Entry 3HK2 (X-ray diffraction, 2.80 A resolution); this record covers chains A and C of the 3 polymer chains in the assembly.

[Chain A]
Molecule: Argonaute
Source organism: Thermus thermophilus
Reference sequence: Q746M7 (Q746M7_THET2); numbering as in UniProt (aligned over 1-685)
Sequence (685 residues; numbered 1 to 685; the number before each row is that of its first residue):
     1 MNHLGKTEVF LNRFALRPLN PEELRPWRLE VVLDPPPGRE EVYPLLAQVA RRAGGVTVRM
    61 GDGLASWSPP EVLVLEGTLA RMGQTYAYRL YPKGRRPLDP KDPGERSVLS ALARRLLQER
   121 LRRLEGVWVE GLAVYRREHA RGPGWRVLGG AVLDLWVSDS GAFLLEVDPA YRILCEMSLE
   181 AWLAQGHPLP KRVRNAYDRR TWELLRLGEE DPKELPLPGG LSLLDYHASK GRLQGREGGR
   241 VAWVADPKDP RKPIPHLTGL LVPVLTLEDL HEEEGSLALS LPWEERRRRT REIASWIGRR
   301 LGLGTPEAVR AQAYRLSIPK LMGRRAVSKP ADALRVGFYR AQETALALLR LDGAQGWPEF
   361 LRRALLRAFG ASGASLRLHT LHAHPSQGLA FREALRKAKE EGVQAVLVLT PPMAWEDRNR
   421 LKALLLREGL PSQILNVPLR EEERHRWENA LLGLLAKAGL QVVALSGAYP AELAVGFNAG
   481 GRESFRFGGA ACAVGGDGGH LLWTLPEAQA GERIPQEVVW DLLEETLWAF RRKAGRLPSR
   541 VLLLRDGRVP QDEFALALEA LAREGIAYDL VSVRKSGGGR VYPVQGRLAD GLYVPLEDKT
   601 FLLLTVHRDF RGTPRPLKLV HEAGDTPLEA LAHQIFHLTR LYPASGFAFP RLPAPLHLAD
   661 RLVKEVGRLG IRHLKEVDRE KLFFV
Disordered / not traced: 1-3, 219-221, 269-280, 608-610
Sequence notes: engineered mutation Asn-478 (Asp in Q746M7)
Small-molecule neighbours:
  - Mg2+ (MG), molecule 1: Gln-433, Lys-457, Val-685
  - Mg2+ (MG), molecule 2: Asn-478, Ala-479, Glu-512, Asp-546
Swiss-Prot annotation at these positions:
  - active site: Glu-512, Asp-546, Asp-660
  - binding site (Mn(2+)): Asp-546, Asp-660, Val-685
  - mutagenesis: Arg-172 (R172A: Reduced cleavage of target RNA; further decreased when associated with A-548), Tyr-197 (Y197A: No change in cleavage of target RNA; when associated with 226-AHASKGA-232), Tyr-226 to Arg-232 (No change in cleavage of target RNA), Arg-232 (R232A: No change in cleavage of target RNA), Arg-418 to Lys-422 (No cleavage of target RNA), Lys-422 (K422A: No cleavage of target RNA), Lys-457 (K457A: No cleavage of target RNA; when associated with 418-ANRLA-422), Glu-512 (E512A: No cleavage of tDNA), Asp-546 (D546A: No cleavage of target RNA. No cleavage of tDNA, no DNA associates with TtAgo in E.coli; when associated with A-478 ...), Arg-548 (R548A: Poor cleavage of target RNA), Asp-660 (D660A: Poor cleavage of target RNA. No cleavage of tDNA)
What the authors report for this chain:
  - mutagenesis - D478N: abolished catalytic activity
  - binding site for the 21-nt DNA strand (chain C): Tyr-43
  - binding site for the 19-nt RNA strand: Pro-44

[Chain C]
Molecule: 21-nt DNA strand
Sequence (21 nucleotides; row label = number of the first residue in the row):
     1 TGAGGTAGTA GGTTGTATAG T
Disordered / not traced: 18-21
Small-molecule neighbours: Mg2+ (MG): DT1, DG2, DA3

[How chain A and chain C interact]
Residue-residue contacts (63):
  Tyr-43(A) / DT16(C)  stacking on the base
  Tyr-43(A) / DA17(C)  hydrogen bond to the phosphate
  Arg-59(A) / DT16(C)  base contact
  Ala-170(A) / DG8(C)  phosphate contact
  Tyr-171(A) / DG8(C)  hydrogen bond to the phosphate
  Tyr-171(A) / DT9(C)  phosphate contact
  Arg-172(A) / DT9(C)  salt bridge to the phosphate
  Ile-173(A) / DG8(C)  phosphate contact
  Ile-173(A) / DT9(C)  hydrogen bond to the phosphate
  Thr-201(A) / DG11(C)  hydrogen bond to the phosphate
  Leu-265(A) / DT9(C)  sugar contact
  Thr-266(A) / DT9(C)  sugar contact
  Leu-281(A) / DA7(C)  phosphate contact
  Arg-286(A) / DA7(C)  salt bridge to the phosphate
  Pro-412(A) / DT1(C)  base contact
  Met-413(A) / DT1(C)  hydrogen bond to the base
  Ala-414(A) / DT1(C)  base contact
  Trp-415(A) / DT1(C)  base contact
  Arg-418(A) / DT1(C)  salt bridge to the phosphate
  Lys-422(A) / DT1(C)  salt bridge to the phosphate
  Ser-432(A) / DT1(C)  phosphate contact
  Gln-433(A) / DT1(C)  hydrogen bond to the phosphate
  Gln-433(A) / DG2(C)  sugar contact
  Ile-434(A) / DT1(C)  hydrogen bond to the phosphate
  Ile-434(A) / DG2(C)  sugar contact
  Leu-435(A) / DG2(C)  phosphate contact
  Asn-436(A) / DT1(C)  base contact
  Asn-436(A) / DG2(C)  hydrogen bond to the phosphate
  His-445(A) / DG2(C)  base contact
  Arg-446(A) / DG2(C)  salt bridge to the phosphate
  Asn-449(A) / DG2(C)  hydrogen bond to the base
  Asn-449(A) / DA3(C)  hydrogen bond to the sugar
  Lys-457(A) / DT1(C)  salt bridge to the phosphate
  Arg-486(A) / DT13(C)  sugar contact
  Gly-511(A) / DT14(C)  phosphate contact
  Glu-512(A) / DT13(C)  hydrogen bond to the phosphate
  Glu-512(A) / DT14(C)  hydrogen bond to the phosphate
  Arg-513(A) / DT14(C)  hydrogen bond to the phosphate
  Arg-513(A) / DG15(C)  salt bridge to the phosphate
  Arg-548(A) / DT14(C)  hydrogen bond to the phosphate
  Arg-548(A) / DG15(C)  salt bridge to the phosphate
  Pro-550(A) / DG15(C)  phosphate contact
  Gln-551(A) / DG15(C)  hydrogen bond to the phosphate
  Arg-580(A) / DA7(C)  salt bridge to the phosphate
  Arg-611(A) / DG5(C)  base contact
  Arg-611(A) / DT6(C)  sugar contact
  Thr-613(A) / DT6(C)  sugar contact
  Thr-613(A) / DA7(C)  hydrogen bond to the phosphate
  Arg-615(A) / DT6(C)  salt bridge to the phosphate
  Tyr-642(A) / DG4(C)  phosphate contact
  Ala-644(A) / DA3(C)  sugar contact
  Ser-645(A) / DA3(C)  phosphate contact
  Ser-645(A) / DG4(C)  hydrogen bond to the sugar
  Ala-648(A) / DG4(C)  sugar contact
  Phe-649(A) / DG4(C)  phosphate contact
  Pro-650(A) / DG4(C)  phosphate contact
  Pro-650(A) / DG5(C)  phosphate contact
  Arg-651(A) / DG5(C)  hydrogen bond to the phosphate
  Arg-651(A) / DT6(C)  salt bridge to the phosphate
  His-657(A) / DG4(C)  salt bridge to the phosphate
  Arg-661(A) / DG4(C)  salt bridge to the phosphate
  Val-685(A) / DT1(C)  phosphate contact
  Val-685(A) / DA3(C)  phosphate contact
Interface residues without a listed pair, chain A (54 interface residues in all): Arg-199, Pro-411, Ala-450, Gly-612, Pro-614, Phe-647, Leu-652
Interface residues without a listed pair, chain C (16 interface residues in all): DA10

[Summary]
Chain A and chain C form an interface of 54 and 16 residues respectively, with 18 hydrogen bonds, 13 salt
bridges and 1 aromatic stacking contact. Polar pairs include Met-413(A)/DT1(C), Asn-449(A)/DG2(C) and
Asn-449(A)/DA3(C). The paper reports a binding site for the 21-nt DNA strand (chain C) at Tyr-43(A); D478N of
chain A abolishes catalytic activity.
Chain A is Argonaute (Thermus thermophilus) and chain C is a 21-nt DNA strand; the structure, Crystal
structure of T. thermophilus Argonaute N478 mutant protein complexed with DNA guide strand and 19-nt ..., was
determined by X-ray diffraction, deposited together with 3HJF, 3HM9, 3HO1, 3HVR and 3HXM.
